Entry 1A0R (X-ray diffraction, 2.80 A resolution); this record covers chains B and G of the 3 polymer chains in the assembly.

[Chain B]
Molecule: Transducin (beta subunit)
From: Bos taurus
UniProt: P04901 (GBB1_HUMAN); residue numbers follow UniProt; this construct covers 2-340
Amino-acid sequence (340 residues; row label = number of the first residue in the row):
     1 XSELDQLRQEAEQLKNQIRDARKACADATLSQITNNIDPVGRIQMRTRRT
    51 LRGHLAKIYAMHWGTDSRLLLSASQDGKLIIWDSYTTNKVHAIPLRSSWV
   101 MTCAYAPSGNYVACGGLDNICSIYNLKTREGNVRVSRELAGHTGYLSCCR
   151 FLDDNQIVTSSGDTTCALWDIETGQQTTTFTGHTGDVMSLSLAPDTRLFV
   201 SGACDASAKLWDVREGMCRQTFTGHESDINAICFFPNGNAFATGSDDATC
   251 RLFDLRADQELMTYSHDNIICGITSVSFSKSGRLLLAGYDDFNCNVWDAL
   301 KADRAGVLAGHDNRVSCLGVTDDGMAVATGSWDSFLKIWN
Modified residues: ACE (acetyl group) at position 1
Construct notes: conflict Leu71 (Val in P04901)
Residues lining bound ligands: farnesyl (FAR): Thr50, Arg52, Ala309, Asp312, Arg314, Val315, Thr329, Gly330, Ser331, Asp333, Phe335, Leu336, Lys337, Trp339

[Chain G]
Molecule: Transducin (gamma subunit)
From: Bos taurus
UniProt: P02698 (GBG1_BOVIN); residues 2-66 here correspond to UniProt positions 1-65 (UniProt number = residue number - 1)
Amino-acid sequence (65 residues; each row starts with the number of its first residue):
     2 PVINIEDLTEKDKLKMEVDQLKKEVTLERMLVSKCCEEFRDYVEERSGED
    52 PLVKGIPEDKNPFKE

[Interface between chain B and chain G]
Residue-residue contacts (105):
  ACE_1(B) - Lys16(G)
  Leu4(B) - Lys12(G)
  Leu4(B) - Leu15(G)  hydrophobic
  Leu7(B) - Lys16(G)
  Leu7(B) - Val19(G)
  Arg8(B) - Glu11(G)
  Arg8(B) - Leu15(G)
  Glu10(B) - Val19(G)
  Glu10(B) - Lys23(G)
  Ala11(B) - Glu18(G)
  Ala11(B) - Val19(G)  hydrophobic
  Ala11(B) - Leu22(G)
  Leu14(B) - Val19(G)
  Leu14(B) - Leu22(G)  hydrophobic
  Leu14(B) - Val26(G)  hydrophobic
  Lys15(B) - Glu18(G)  salt bridge
  Lys15(B) - Leu22(G)
  Ile18(B) - Leu22(G)  hydrophobic
  Ile18(B) - Glu25(G)
  Ile18(B) - Val26(G)  hydrophobic
  Ile18(B) - Arg30(G)
  Arg22(B) - Arg30(G)
  Cys25(B) - Arg30(G)
  Cys25(B) - Met31(G)
  Cys25(B) - Leu32(G)
  Cys25(B) - Val33(G)  hydrogen bond (backbone-backbone)
  Ala26(B) - Val33(G)  hydrophobic
  Asp27(B) - Leu32(G)
  Asp27(B) - Val33(G)
  Asp27(B) - Ser34(G)  hydrogen bond
  Ala28(B) - Val33(G)
  Leu30(B) - Cys37(G)  hydrophobic
  Ile33(B) - Cys37(G)  hydrophobic
  Ile33(B) - Glu38(G)
  Ile33(B) - Arg41(G)  hydrogen bond (backbone-side chain)
  Thr34(B) - Arg41(G)
  Ile37(B) - Glu45(G)
  Val40(B) - Val54(G)  hydrophobic
  Ile43(B) - Leu53(G)
  Ile43(B) - Val54(G)  hydrophobic
  Met45(B) - Leu53(G)  hydrophobic
  Arg48(B) - Asn62(G)
  Arg48(B) - Phe64(G)
  Ser84(B) - Phe64(G)
  Tyr85(B) - Pro63(G)
  Tyr85(B) - Phe64(G)  hydrophobic
  Thr143(B) - Glu7(G)
  Gln176(B) - Val3(G)
  Thr177(B) - Val3(G)
  Thr178(B) - Pro2(G)
  Thr179(B) - Pro2(G)  hydrogen bond (backbone-backbone)
  Thr179(B) - Val3(G)
  Thr179(B) - Ile4(G)  hydrogen bond (side chain-backbone)
  Met217(B) - Lys24(G)
  Cys218(B) - Gln21(G)  hydrogen bond (backbone-side chain)
  Cys218(B) - Lys24(G)
  Arg219(B) - Gln21(G)
  Arg219(B) - Glu25(G)
  Gln220(B) - Leu28(G)
  Thr221(B) - Glu25(G)  hydrogen bond
  Phe235(B) - Phe40(G)  hydrophobic
  Phe235(B) - Tyr43(G)  hydrophobic
  Phe235(B) - Val44(G)  hydrophobic
  Pro236(B) - Tyr43(G)
  Asn237(B) - Tyr43(G)
  Leu252(B) - Phe40(G)  hydrophobic
  Asp254(B) - Cys36(G)  hydrogen bond
  Arg256(B) - Glu29(G)
  Arg256(B) - Arg30(G)
  Arg256(B) - Met31(G)  hydrogen bond (backbone-backbone)
  Arg256(B) - Glu39(G)  salt bridge
  Ala257(B) - Met31(G)
  Ala257(B) - Cys36(G)  hydrophobic
  Asp258(B) - Arg30(G)  salt bridge
  Gln259(B) - Val33(G)
  Leu261(B) - Val33(G)  hydrophobic
  Leu261(B) - Cys36(G)  hydrophobic
  Leu261(B) - Cys37(G)  hydrophobic
  Ser279(B) - Asp51(G)  hydrogen bond
  Lys280(B) - Asp51(G)
  Ser281(B) - Val44(G)
  Ser281(B) - Arg47(G)
  Ser281(B) - Ser48(G)
  Ser281(B) - Asp51(G)  hydrogen bond
  Arg283(B) - Val44(G)
  Arg283(B) - Glu45(G)  salt bridge
  Leu284(B) - Leu53(G)
  Leu284(B) - Val54(G)  hydrophobic
  Leu300(B) - Phe40(G)  hydrophobic
  Leu300(B) - Arg41(G)
  Leu300(B) - Val44(G)  hydrophobic
  Leu300(B) - Glu45(G)
  Asp323(B) - Pro52(G)
  Gly324(B) - Pro52(G)
  Gly324(B) - Leu53(G)
  Met325(B) - Pro52(G)  hydrophobic
  Met325(B) - Ile57(G)
  Met325(B) - Lys61(G)
  Met325(B) - Pro63(G)
  Ala326(B) - Phe64(G)  hydrophobic
  Val327(B) - Leu53(G)  hydrophobic
  Ile338(B) - Phe64(G)  hydrophobic
  Asn340(B) - Ile57(G)
  Asn340(B) - Asn62(G)  hydrogen bond
  Asn340(B) - Phe64(G)
Other interface residues (no listed pair), chain B (73 interface residues in all): Ser2, Gln17, Ala21, Ala24, Thr29, Asn36, Arg49, Asp163, Thr164, Thr165, Thr181, Gly216, Gly282, Ala299, Val320, Trp339
Other interface residues (no listed pair), chain G (45 interface residues in all): Ile6, Lys65

[In short]
73 residues of chain B face 45 of chain G across their interface; the contacts include 12 hydrogen bonds and 4
salt bridges. Polar pairs include Lys15(B)-Glu18(G), Arg256(B)-Glu39(G) and Asp258(B)-Arg30(G). Ligands of
chain B: farnesyl.
Here chain B is Transducin (beta subunit) and chain G is Transducin (gamma subunit), both from Bos taurus.
Entry 1A0R (Heterotrimeric complex of phosducin/transducin beta-gamma) was determined by X-ray diffraction.
